Entry 9BAN (electron microscopy, 3.39 A resolution); this record covers chains B and D of the 8 polymer chains in the assembly.

Chain B (and D):
Name: Muellerian-inhibiting factor
From: Homo sapiens
Notes: fragment: growth factor domain; chain D of this document is another copy of the same molecule, construct and numbering; everything in this record applies to it too
UniProt: P03971 (MIS_HUMAN); residue numbers follow UniProt; this construct covers 459-560
Sequence (109 residues; row label = number of the first residue in the row):
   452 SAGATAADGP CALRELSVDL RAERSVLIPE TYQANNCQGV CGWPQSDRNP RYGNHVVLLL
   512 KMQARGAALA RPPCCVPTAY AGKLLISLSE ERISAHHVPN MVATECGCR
Disordered / not traced: 452-458 (chain D: 452-458, 474-475, 541-543)
Differences from the reference sequence: expression tag (452-458); engineered mutation Ala-515 (Val in P03971)
Cystine bridges: Cys-462/Cys-526, Cys-488/Cys-557, Cys-492/Cys-559
Curated features (UniProtKB/Swiss-Prot):
  - natural variant: Val-477 (V477A: In PMDS1), His-506 (H506Q: In PMDS1), Ala-515 (V515A: this construct carries the variant), Cys-525 (C525Y: In PMDS1)
  - mutagenesis: Arg-472 (R472D: Little effect on AMH signaling), Leu-478 (L478A: Abolishes AMH signaling. Does not induce regression of the Muellerian duct), Glu-481 (E481A: Shows a slight decrease in AMH signaling. Affects slightly Mullerian duct regression; E481R/Y: Decreases AMH signaling), Gln-484 (Q484S: Little effect on AMH signaling), Lys-534 (K534A: Abolishes AMH signaling), Leu-535 (L535Y: Little effect on AMH signaling), Ala-546 (A546M: Abolishes AMH signaling)

Interface between chain B and chain D:
Contacting residue pairs (33; chain B residue first):
  Val-469(B) / Met-513(D)  hydrophobic
  Tyr-483(B) / Leu-509(D)
  Asn-486(B) / His-506(D)  hydrogen bond (backbone-side chain)
  Asn-487(B) / Arg-522(D)  hydrogen bond
  Cys-488(B) / Arg-522(D)
  Gln-489(B) / Ala-521(D)
  Asn-505(B) / Val-549(D)
  Asn-505(B) / Pro-550(D)
  Asn-505(B) / Asn-551(D)
  His-506(B) / Asn-486(D)  hydrogen bond (side chain-backbone)
  His-506(B) / Tyr-531(D)
  His-506(B) / Asn-551(D)
  His-506(B) / Met-552(D)  hydrogen bond (side chain-backbone)
  Leu-509(B) / Tyr-483(D)
  Met-513(B) / Val-469(D)  hydrophobic
  Ala-521(B) / Gln-489(D)
  Arg-522(B) / Asn-487(D)  hydrogen bond
  Arg-522(B) / Cys-488(D)
  Arg-522(B) / Cys-526(D)
  Arg-522(B) / Pro-528(D)
  Cys-525(B) / Cys-525(D)  hydrophobic
  Cys-526(B) / Arg-522(D)
  Val-527(B) / Arg-522(D)
  Pro-528(B) / Arg-522(D)
  Pro-528(B) / Arg-560(D)
  Thr-529(B) / Arg-560(D)
  Tyr-531(B) / His-506(D)
  Val-549(B) / Asn-505(D)
  Pro-550(B) / Asn-505(D)
  Asn-551(B) / Asn-505(D)
  Met-552(B) / His-506(D)  hydrogen bond (backbone-side chain)
  Arg-560(B) / Pro-528(D)
  Arg-560(B) / Thr-529(D)
Other interface residues (no listed pair), chain B (27 interface residues in all): Leu-467, Ala-485, Leu-520, Ala-554
Other interface residues (no listed pair), chain D (27 interface residues in all): Leu-467, Ala-485, Leu-520, Val-527, Ala-554

Summary:
The chain B/chain D interface involves 27 residues from each chain; the contacts include 6 hydrogen bonds.
Polar contacts include Asn-486(B)/His-506(D), Asn-487(B)/Arg-522(D) and His-506(B)/Met-552(D). UniProt lists 7
mutagenesis sites on chain B.
Both chains are Muellerian-inhibiting factor (Homo sapiens). Entry 9BAN (The Anti-Mullerian Hormone prodomain
in complex with the growth factor and 6E11 Fab in C1 symmetry) was determined by electron microscopy (same
publication as 9BAO).
